7SK4 - chains B and D of the 6 polymer chains in the assembly; structure by electron microscopy, 3.30 A resolution.

== Chain B ==
Protein: Stromal cell-derived factor 1
From: Homo sapiens
UniProt: P48061 (SDF1_HUMAN); residues 1-68 here correspond to UniProt positions 22-89 (UniProt number = residue number + 21)
Sequence (69 residues; row label = number of the first residue in the row; numbering starts at 0):
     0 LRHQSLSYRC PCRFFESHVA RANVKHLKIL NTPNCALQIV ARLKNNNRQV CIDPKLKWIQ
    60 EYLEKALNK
Sequence notes: engineered mutation L0, R1 (Lys22 in P48061), H2 (Pro23 in P48061), Q3 (Val24 in P48061)
Disulfides: C9-C34, C11-C50
Swiss-Prot annotation at these positions:
  - region: R8 to R12 (Receptor and heparin binding), V18 to R20 (Receptor binding), K27 to L29 (Receptor binding), V39 to V49 (Receptor binding)
  - binding site (heparin): R20 to N30, R41, Q48, K64
  - site: K24 (Important for integrin interaction and activation), H25 (Important for dimer formation), K27 (Important for integrin interaction and activation), K43 (Important for integrin interaction and activation)

== Chain D ==
Protein: CID25 Fab heavy chain
From: Homo sapiens
Notes: antibody fragment or engineered binder
Sequence (236 residues; row label = number of the first residue in the row):
     1 EISEVQLVES GGGLVQPGGS LRLSCAASGF NFSYSSIHWV RQAPGKGLEW VAYIYSSYGY
    61 TSYADSVKGR FTISADTSKN TAYLQMNSLR AEDTAVYYCA RVYPWWYYKY YHGALDYWGQ
   121 GTLVTVSSAS TKGPSVFPLA PSSKSTSGGT AALGCLVKDY FPEPVTVSWN SGALTSGVHT
   181 FPAVLQSSGL YSLSSVVTVP SSSLGTQTYI CNVNHKPSNT KVDKKVEPKS CDKTHT
Not modelled in the structure: 1-3, 129-236
Disulfides: C25-C99

== Interface between chain B and chain D ==
Pairs across the interface (35; chain B residue first):
  Y7(B) with Y111(D), hydrogen bond
  F14(B) with W106(D), hydrophobic
  N30(B) with Y34(D); Y55(D), hydrogen bond; S57(D); Y58(D), hydrogen bond (backbone-side chain)
  T31(B) with Y58(D)
  P32(B) with Y58(D); Y60(D)
  C34(B) with W106(D)
  A35(B) with P104(D)
  L36(B) with Y55(D); P104(D), hydrogen bond (backbone-backbone); W105(D); W106(D), hydrogen bond (backbone-backbone)
  Q37(B) with W106(D)
  I38(B) with W105(D), hydrophobic
  P53(B) with W106(D); Y107(D), hydrophobic
  K54(B) with Y107(D)
  Q59(B) with W105(D); Y107(D), hydrogen bond; H112(D)
  L62(B) with W105(D), hydrophobic
  E63(B) with Y103(D); W105(D), hydrogen bond; D116(D)
  L66(B) with F30(D); N31(D), hydrogen bond (backbone-backbone); Y103(D)
  N67(B) with G29(D); F30(D); R101(D); Y103(D), hydrogen bond
  K68(B) with N31(D)
Also at the interface, not in a pair above, chain B (21 interface residues in all): C11, R12, N33
Also at the interface, not in a pair above, chain D (19 interface residues in all): S33, Y108

== Summary ==
21 residues of chain B face 19 of chain D across their interface, with 9 hydrogen bonds. Among the polar pairs
are Y7(B)-Y111(D), N30(B)-Y55(D) and N30(B)-Y58(D). Curated annotation (UniProt) lists 14 heparin-binding
residues on chain B.
Here chain B is Stromal cell-derived factor 1 and chain D is CID25 Fab heavy chain, both from Homo sapiens.
Entry 7SK4 (Cryo-EM structure of ACKR3 in complex with chemokine N-terminal mutant CXCL12_LRHQ, an
intracellular Fab, and an ...) was determined by electron microscopy, deposited together with 7SK3, 7SK5,
7SK6, 7SK7, 7SK8 and 7SK9.
